PDB entry 3CME | X-ray diffraction, 2.95 A resolution | chains 3 and 0 of the 33 polymer chains in the assembly

# Chain 3
Name: 50S ribosomal protein L44E
From: Haloarcula marismortui
Reference sequence: P32411 (RL44_HALMA); residues 1-92 here = UniProt positions 1-92
Chain sequence (92 residues; each row starts with the number of its first residue):
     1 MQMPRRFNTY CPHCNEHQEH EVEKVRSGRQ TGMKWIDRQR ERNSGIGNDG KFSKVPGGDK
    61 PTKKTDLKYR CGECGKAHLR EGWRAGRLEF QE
Small-molecule neighbours: Cd2+ (CD): Cys-11, His-13, Cys-14, Gln-18, Cys-71, Cys-74

# Chain 0
Molecule: 50S ribosomal RNA
From: Haloarcula marismortui
Sequence (2923 nucleotides; row label = number of the first residue in the row):
     1 GUUGGCUACU AUGCCAGCUG GUGGAUUGCU CGGCUCAGGC GCUGAUGAAG GACGUGCCAA
    61 GCUGCGAUAA GCUGUGGGGA GCCGCACGGA GGCGAAGAAC CACAGAUUUC CGAAUGAGAA
   121 UCUCUCUAAC AAUUGCUUCG CGCAAUGAGG AACCCCGAGA ACUGAAACAU CUCAGUAUCG
   181 GGAGGAACAG AAAACGCAAC GUGAUGUCGU UAGUAACCGC GAGUGAACGC GAUACAGCCC
   241 AAACCGAAGC CCUCACGGGC AAUGUGGUGU CAGGGCUACC UCUCAUCAGC CGACCGUCUU
   301 CACGAAGUCU CUUGGAAUAG AGCGUGAUAC AGGGUGACAA CCCCGUACUG AAGACCAGUA
   361 CGCUGUGCGG UAGUGCCAGA GUAGCGGGGG UUGGAUAUCC CUCGCGAAUA ACGCAGGCAU
   421 CGACUGCGAA GGCUAAACAC AACCUGAGAC CGAUAGUGAA CAAGUAGUGU GAACGAACGC
   481 UGCAAAGUAC CCUCAGAAGG GAGGCGAAAU AGAGCAUGAA AUCAGUUGGC GAUCGAGCGA
   541 CAGGGCAUAC AAGGUCCCUU GACGAAUGAC CGAGACGCGA GUCUCCAGUA AGACUCACGG
   601 GAAGCCGAUG UUCUGUCGUA CGUUUUGAAA AACGAGCCAG GGAGUGUGUC UGUAUGGCAA
   661 GUCUAACCGG AGUAUCCGGG GAGGCACAGG GAAACCGACA UGGCCGCAGG GCUUUGCCCG
   721 AGGGCCGCCG UCUUCAAGGG CGGGGAGCCA UGUGGACACG ACCCGAAUCC GGACGAUCUA
   781 CGCAUGGACA AGAUGAAGCG UGCCGAAAGG CACGUGGAAG UCUGUUAGAG UUGGUGUCCU
   841 ACAAUACCCU CUCGUGAUCU AUGUGUAGGG GUGAAAGGCC CAUCGAGUCC GGCAACAGCU
   901 GGUUCCAAUC GAAACAUGUC GAAGCAUGAC CUCCGCCGAG GUAGUCUGUG AGGUAGAGCG
   961 ACCGAUUGGU GUGUCCGCCU CCGAGAGGAG UCGGCACACC UGUCAAACUC CAAACUUACA
  1021 GACGCUGUUU GACGCGGGGA UUCCGGUGCG CGGGGUAAGC CUGUGUACCA GGAGGGGAAC
  1081 AACCCAGAGA UAGGUUAAGG UCCCCAAGUG UGGAUUAAGU GUAAUCCUCU GAAGGUGGUC
  1141 UCGAGCCCUA GACAGCCGGG AGGUGAGCUU AGAAGCAGCU ACCCUCUAAG AAAAGCGUAA
  1201 CAGCUUACCG GCCGAGGUUU GAGGCGCCCA AAAUGAUCGG GACUCAAAUC CACCACCGAG
  1261 ACCUGUCCGU ACCACUCAUA CUGGUAAUCG AGUAGAUUGG CGCUCUAAUU GGAUGGAAGC
  1321 AGGGGCGAGA GCUCCUGUGG ACCGAUUAGU GACGAAAAUC CUGGCCAUAG UAGCAGCGAU
  1381 AGUCGGGUGA GAACCCCGAC GGCCUAAUGG AUAAGGGUUC CUCAGCACUG CUGAUCAGCU
  1441 GAGGGUUAGC CGGUCCUAAG UCUCACCGCA ACUCGACUGA GACGAAAUGG GAAACAGGUU
  1501 AAUAUUCCUG UGCCAUCAUG CAGUGAAAGU UGACGCCCUG GGGUCGAUCA CGCCGGGCAU
  1561 UCGCCCGGUC GAACCGUCCA ACUCCGUGGA AGCCGUAAUG GCAGGAAGCG GACGAACGGC
  1621 GGCAUAGGGA AACGUGAUUC AACCUGGGGC CCAUGAAAAG ACGAGCAUGA UGUCCGUACC
  1681 GAGAACCGAC ACAGGUGUCC AUGGCGGCGA AAGCCAAGGC CUGUCGGGAG CAACCAACGU
  1741 UAGGGAAUUC GGCAAGUUAG UCCCGUACCU UCGGAAGAAG GGAUGCCUGC UCCGGAACGG
  1801 AGCAGGUCGC AGUGACUCGG AAGCUCGGAC UGUCUAGUAA CAACAUAGGU GACCGCAAAU
  1861 CCGCAAGGAC UCGUACGGUC ACUGAAUCCU GCCCAGUGCA GGUAUCUGAA CACCUCGUAC
  1921 AAGAGGACGA AGGACCUGUC AACGGCGGGG GUAACUAUGA CCCUCUUAAG GUAGCGUAGU
  1981 ACCUUGCCGC AUCAGUAGCG GCUUGCAUGA AUGGAUUAAC CAGAGCUUCA CUGUCCCAAC
  2041 GUUGGGCCCG GUGAACUGUA CAUUCCAGUG CGGAGUCUGG AGACACCCAG GGGGAAGCGA
  2101 AGACCCUAUG GAGCUUUACU GCAGGCUGUC GCUGAGACGU GGUCGCCGAU GUGCAGCAUA
  2161 GGUAGGAGUC GUUACAGAGG UACCCGCGCU AGCGGGCCAC CCAGACAACA GUGAAAUACU
  2221 ACCCGUCGGU GACUGCGACU CUCACUCCGG GAGGAGGACA CCGAUAGCCG GGCAGUUUGA
  2281 CUGGGGCGGU ACGCGCUCGA AAAGAUAUCG AGCGCGCCCU AUGGUCAUCU CAGCCGGGAC
  2341 AGAGACCCGG CGAAGAGUGC AAGAGCAAAA GAUGACUUGA CAGUGUUCUU CCCAACGAGG
  2401 AACGCUGACG CGAAAGCGUG GUCUAGCGAA CCAAUUAGCC UGCUUGAUGC GGGCAAUUGA
  2461 UGACAGAAAA GCUACCCUAG GGAUAACAGA GUCGUCACUC GCAAGAGCAC AUAUCGACCG
  2521 AGUGGCUUGC UACCUCGAUG UCGGUUCCCU CCAUCCUGCC CGUGCAGAAG CGGGCAAGGG
  2581 UGAGGUUGUU CGCCUAUUAA AGGAGGUCGU GAGCUGGGUU UAGACCGUCG UGAGACAGGU
  2641 CGGCUGCUAU CUACUGGGUG UGUAAUGGUG UCUGACAAGA ACGACCGUAU AGUACGAGAG
  2701 GAACUACGGU UGGUGGCCAC UGGUGUACCG GUUGUUCGAG AGAGCACGUG CCGGGUAGCC
  2761 ACGCCACACG GGGUAAGAGC UGAACGCAUC UAAGCUCGAA ACCCACUUGG AAAAGAGACA
  2821 CCGCCGAGGU CCCGCGUACA AGACGCGGUC GAUAGACUCG GGGUGUGCGC GUCGAGGUAA
  2881 CGAGACGUUA AGCCCACGAG CACUAACAGA CCAAAGCCAU CAU
Unresolved in the structure: 1-9, 126-127, 715, 971-998, 1560, 1952-1963, 2137-2236, 2339-2343, 2665-2666, 2915-2923
Modified residues: 1MA (6-hydro-1-methyladenosine-5'-monophosphate) at position 628, OMU (o2'-methyluridine 5'-monophosphate) at position 2587, OMG (o2'-methylguanosine-5'-monophosphate) at position 2588, UR3 (3-methyluridine-5'-monophoshate) at position 2619, PSU (pseudouridine-5'-monophosphate) at position 2621
Metal / ion sites: Na+ site 1: C40, G41; Na+ site 2: G56, A59, G61; Sr2+ site 1 near C85 (its only coordinating residue here); Na+ site 3: U107, U108; Na+ site 4: C130, U146; Mg2+ site 1: A165, C168; Na+ site 5: A165, A166; Mg2+ site 2 near A166 (its only coordinating residue here); Na+ site 6: U170, C218, G221; Na+ site 7: G196, A415, G416; Na+ site 8: U308, U335, C342 (shared with 2 residues of chain T); Na+ site 9: G386, U402; 34 more Na+ sites not listed; 15 more Sr2+ sites not listed; 15 more Mg2+ sites not listed
Small-molecule neighbours: 6-aminohexanoic acid / phenylalanine: G2102, C2104, A2486, G2540, U2620, PSU_2621
What the authors report for this chain:
  - binding site for the 3-nt RNA strand: G2284, G2285, A2486, A2637
  - binding site for the 3-nt RNA strand: OMG_2588, U2589, U2590, G2618
  - conformationally variable residues (loop rearrangement): G2618 to U2620

# Chain 3 / chain 0 interface
Pairs across the interface - 128 pairs, chain 3 then chain 0:
  Met-1(3) / C2319(0)  hydrogen bond to the phosphate
  Met-1(3) / U2320(0)  phosphate contact
  Met-1(3) / A2380(0)  base contact
  Gln-2(3) / U2320(0)  hydrogen bond to the phosphate
  Met-3(3) / U2320(0)  sugar contact
  Pro-4(3) / U2320(0)  base contact
  Phe-7(3) / U2378(0)  sugar contact
  Asn-8(3) / U2378(0)  hydrogen bond to the phosphate
  Thr-9(3) / G2379(0)  hydrogen bond to the phosphate
  Thr-9(3) / C2381(0)  sugar contact
  Tyr-10(3) / C735(0)  base contact
  Tyr-10(3) / C2381(0)  base contact
  Tyr-10(3) / A2382(0)  sugar contact
  Tyr-10(3) / G2407(0)  hydrogen bond to the sugar
  Tyr-10(3) / A2408(0)  sugar contact
  Pro-12(3) / A2382(0)  sugar contact
  His-13(3) / A2437(0)  sugar contact
  Asn-15(3) / C735(0)  hydrogen bond to the base
  Asn-15(3) / G2407(0)  hydrogen bond to the sugar
  Asn-15(3) / A2408(0)  sugar contact
  Glu-16(3) / A2408(0)  sugar contact
  His-17(3) / G2379(0)  salt bridge to the phosphate
  His-17(3) / C2381(0)  base contact
  His-17(3) / A2408(0)  hydrogen bond to the sugar
  His-17(3) / C2409(0)  hydrogen bond to the sugar
  Val-25(3) / U2435(0)  sugar contact
  Ser-27(3) / A2434(0)  sugar contact
  Gly-28(3) / A2434(0)  hydrogen bond to the sugar
  Gly-28(3) / U2435(0)  phosphate contact
  Arg-29(3) / A1924(0)  phosphate contact
  Arg-29(3) / G1925(0)  salt bridge to the phosphate
  Gln-30(3) / A1924(0)  sugar contact
  Gln-30(3) / A2433(0)  hydrogen bond to the phosphate
  Gln-30(3) / A2434(0)  phosphate contact
  Thr-31(3) / G1923(0)  hydrogen bond to the sugar
  Thr-31(3) / G2451(0)  hydrogen bond to the phosphate
  Gly-32(3) / G1923(0)  sugar contact
  Met-33(3) / A1922(0)  base contact
  Met-33(3) / G1923(0)  sugar contact
  Met-33(3) / C2450(0)  phosphate contact
  Met-33(3) / G2451(0)  phosphate contact
  Lys-34(3) / A2433(0)  phosphate contact
  Lys-34(3) / A2434(0)  phosphate contact
  Lys-34(3) / G2451(0)  salt bridge to the phosphate
  Lys-34(3) / G2452(0)  phosphate contact
  Trp-35(3) / C218(0)  phosphate contact
  Trp-35(3) / C220(0)  base contact
  Trp-35(3) / A395(0)  sugar contact
  Trp-35(3) / U396(0)  phosphate contact
  Trp-35(3) / G2451(0)  phosphate contact
  Trp-35(3) / G2452(0)  hydrogen bond to the phosphate
  Ile-36(3) / C2432(0)  phosphate contact
  Ile-36(3) / A2433(0)  phosphate contact
  Arg-38(3) / U396(0)  salt bridge to the phosphate
  Arg-38(3) / G2451(0)  hydrogen bond to the sugar
  Gln-39(3) / C218(0)  hydrogen bond to the phosphate
  Gln-39(3) / G219(0)  hydrogen bond to the phosphate
  Arg-42(3) / A395(0)  hydrogen bond to the phosphate
  Arg-42(3) / U396(0)  salt bridge to the phosphate
  Asn-43(3) / C218(0)  hydrogen bond to the phosphate
  Gly-45(3) / G390(0)  phosphate contact
  Ile-46(3) / G389(0)  phosphate contact
  Ile-46(3) / G390(0)  hydrogen bond to the phosphate
  Ile-46(3) / C2122(0)  phosphate contact
  Gly-47(3) / G2121(0)  hydrogen bond to the phosphate
  Gly-47(3) / C2122(0)  hydrogen bond to the phosphate
  Asn-48(3) / A169(0)  hydrogen bond to the sugar
  Asn-48(3) / U170(0)  sugar contact
  Asn-48(3) / U2120(0)  hydrogen bond to the sugar
  Asn-48(3) / A2468(0)  base contact
  Asp-49(3) / U170(0)  sugar contact
  Gly-50(3) / U170(0)  hydrogen bond to the sugar
  Gly-50(3) / A2468(0)  base contact
  Lys-51(3) / G219(0)  sugar contact
  Lys-51(3) / C220(0)  salt bridge to the phosphate
  Lys-51(3) / C2431(0)  sugar contact
  Ser-53(3) / G2121(0)  hydrogen bond to the phosphate
  Ser-53(3) / A2468(0)  base contact
  Lys-54(3) / G219(0)  sugar contact
  Lys-54(3) / A2468(0)  salt bridge to the phosphate
  Gly-58(3) / A2460(0)  sugar contact
  Gly-58(3) / U2461(0)  phosphate contact
  Asp-59(3) / A2460(0)  phosphate contact
  Asp-59(3) / U2461(0)  hydrogen bond to the phosphate
  Lys-60(3) / C2427(0)  base contact
  Lys-60(3) / G2428(0)  hydrogen bond to the base
  Lys-60(3) / A2460(0)  hydrogen bond to the phosphate
  Lys-60(3) / U2461(0)  salt bridge to the phosphate
  Lys-60(3) / G2462(0)  hydrogen bond to the base
  Pro-61(3) / G2316(0)  sugar contact
  Pro-61(3) / C2317(0)  phosphate contact
  Pro-61(3) / G2462(0)  base contact
  Thr-62(3) / C2317(0)  hydrogen bond to the phosphate
  Lys-63(3) / G2459(0)  hydrogen bond to the phosphate
  Lys-63(3) / A2460(0)  salt bridge to the phosphate
  Lys-64(3) / G2428(0)  salt bridge to the phosphate
  Lys-64(3) / U2458(0)  phosphate contact
  Lys-64(3) / G2459(0)  hydrogen bond to the phosphate
  Thr-65(3) / U2458(0)  sugar contact
  Asp-66(3) / U2458(0)  hydrogen bond to the sugar
  Lys-68(3) / U2435(0)  hydrogen bond to the phosphate
  Lys-68(3) / U2436(0)  salt bridge to the phosphate
  Arg-70(3) / A2437(0)  salt bridge to the phosphate
  Lys-76(3) / A2437(0)  hydrogen bond to the phosphate
  Lys-76(3) / G2438(0)  salt bridge to the phosphate
  Ala-77(3) / U2436(0)  hydrogen bond to the sugar
  Ala-77(3) / A2437(0)  hydrogen bond to the phosphate
  His-78(3) / U2436(0)  sugar contact
  Leu-79(3) / U2435(0)  base contact
  Leu-79(3) / U2436(0)  sugar contact
  Leu-79(3) / A2456(0)  base contact
  Leu-79(3) / U2457(0)  base contact
  Arg-80(3) / C2381(0)  phosphate contact
  Arg-80(3) / A2382(0)  phosphate contact
  Arg-80(3) / U2457(0)  hydrogen bond to the sugar
  Glu-81(3) / U2457(0)  phosphate contact
  Glu-81(3) / U2458(0)  phosphate contact
  Gly-82(3) / U2457(0)  phosphate contact
  Gly-82(3) / U2458(0)  hydrogen bond to the phosphate
  Trp-83(3) / C2319(0)  base contact
  Trp-83(3) / A2380(0)  base contact
  Arg-84(3) / C2317(0)  salt bridge to the phosphate
  Arg-84(3) / C2427(0)  salt bridge to the phosphate
  Arg-84(3) / G2428(0)  salt bridge to the phosphate
  Ala-85(3) / C2318(0)  phosphate contact
  Gly-86(3) / C2318(0)  hydrogen bond to the phosphate
  Gln-91(3) / U2320(0)  hydrogen bond to the sugar
  Gln-91(3) / A2321(0)  hydrogen bond to the phosphate
Interface residues without a listed pair, chain 3 (63 interface residues in all): Arg-26, Val-55, Arg-87
Interface residues without a listed pair, chain 0 (54 interface residues in all): G2426, A2467

# In short
63 residues of chain 3 and 54 residues of chain 0 are in contact; the contacts include 43 hydrogen bonds and
16 salt bridges. Among the polar pairs are Asn-15(3)/C735(0), Lys-60(3)/G2428(0) and Lys-60(3)/G2462(0). The
paper reports a binding site for the 3-nt RNA strand at G2284(0), G2285(0) and A2486(0) among others;
conformational variability at G2618(0).
Chain 3 is 50S ribosomal protein L44E and chain 0 is 50S ribosomal RNA, both from Haloarcula marismortui; the
structure, The Structure of CA and CCA-PHE-CAP-BIO Bound to the Large Ribosomal Subunit of Haloarcula
Marismortui, was determined by X-ray diffraction together with 3CMA from the same study.
